PDB entry 6RQH | electron microscopy, 3.70 A resolution | chains T and R of the 20 polymer chains in the assembly

[Chain T]
Molecule: Template strand
Source organism: synthetic construct
Sequence (70 nucleotides; each row starts with the number of its first residue):
     1 GTCTTCAACTGCTTTCGCATGAAGTACCTCCCAACTACTTTTCCTCACAC
    51 TTGTACTCCATGACTAAACC
Disordered / not traced: 1-21, 61-70

[Chain R]
Molecule: RNA polymerase I-specific transcription initiation factor RRN11
Source organism: Saccharomyces cerevisiae
UniProt: Q04712 (RRN11_YEAST); numbering as in UniProt (aligned over 1-507)
Chain sequence (507 residues; numbered 1 to 507; the number before each row is that of its first residue):
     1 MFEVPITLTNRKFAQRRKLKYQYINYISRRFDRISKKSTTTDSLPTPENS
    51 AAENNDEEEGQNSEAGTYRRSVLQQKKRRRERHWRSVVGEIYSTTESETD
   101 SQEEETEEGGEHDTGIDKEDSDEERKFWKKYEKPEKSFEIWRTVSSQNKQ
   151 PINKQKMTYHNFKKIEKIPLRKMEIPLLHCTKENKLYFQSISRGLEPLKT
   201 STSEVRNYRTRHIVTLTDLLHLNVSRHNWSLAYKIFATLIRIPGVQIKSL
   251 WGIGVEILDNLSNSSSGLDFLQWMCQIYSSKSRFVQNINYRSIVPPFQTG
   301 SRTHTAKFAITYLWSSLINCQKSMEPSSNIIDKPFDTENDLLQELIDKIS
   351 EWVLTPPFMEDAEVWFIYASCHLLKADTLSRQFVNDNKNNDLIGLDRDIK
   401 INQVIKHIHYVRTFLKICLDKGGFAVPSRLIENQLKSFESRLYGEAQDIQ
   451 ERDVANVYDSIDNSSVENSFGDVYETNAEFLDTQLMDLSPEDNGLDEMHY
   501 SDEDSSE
Disordered / not traced: 39-120, 325-344, 386-396, 444-507

[Chain T / chain R interface]
Pairs across the interface - 13 pairs, chain T then chain R:
  DT36(T) - Arg291(R)  phosphate contact
  DT36(T) - Ser292(R)  hydrogen bond to the phosphate
  DA37(T) - Ile288(R)  phosphate contact
  DA37(T) - Asn289(R)  phosphate contact
  DC38(T) - Thr9(R)  base contact
  DC38(T) - Lys18(R)  sugar contact
  DC38(T) - Asp122(R)  phosphate contact
  DC38(T) - Glu124(R)  phosphate contact
  DC38(T) - Asn289(R)  phosphate contact
  DT40(T) - Arg11(R)  hydrogen bond to the base
  DT41(T) - Arg11(R)  hydrogen bond to the base
  DT42(T) - Arg11(R)  hydrogen bond to the base
  DC48(T) - Lys182(R)  salt bridge to the phosphate
Also at the interface, not in a pair above, chain T (10 interface residues in all): DA34, DT39, DC43

[In short]
Chain T and chain R each contribute 10 residues to their interface; the contacts include 4 hydrogen bonds and
1 salt bridge. Among the polar pairs are DT40(T)-Arg11(R), DT41(T)-Arg11(R) and DT42(T)-Arg11(R).
Chain T is Template strand (synthetic construct) and chain R is RNA polymerase I-specific transcription
initiation factor RRN11 (Saccharomyces cerevisiae); the structure, RNA Polymerase I Closed Conformation 1
(CC1), was determined by electron microscopy together with 6RQL, 6RQT, 6RRD, 6RUI, 6RUO and 6RWE from the same
study.
